PDB entry 3H17 | X-ray diffraction, 2.50 A resolution | chain A

== Chain A ==
Protein: Esterase/lipase
From: uncultured bacterium
Notes: EC 3.1.1.-
Reference sequence: Q0GMU2 (Q0GMU2_9BACT); residue numbers follow UniProt; this construct covers 1-297
Amino-acid sequence (322 residues; row label = number of the first residue in the row; numbers below 1 keep their minus sign (Met-12 is residue -12)):
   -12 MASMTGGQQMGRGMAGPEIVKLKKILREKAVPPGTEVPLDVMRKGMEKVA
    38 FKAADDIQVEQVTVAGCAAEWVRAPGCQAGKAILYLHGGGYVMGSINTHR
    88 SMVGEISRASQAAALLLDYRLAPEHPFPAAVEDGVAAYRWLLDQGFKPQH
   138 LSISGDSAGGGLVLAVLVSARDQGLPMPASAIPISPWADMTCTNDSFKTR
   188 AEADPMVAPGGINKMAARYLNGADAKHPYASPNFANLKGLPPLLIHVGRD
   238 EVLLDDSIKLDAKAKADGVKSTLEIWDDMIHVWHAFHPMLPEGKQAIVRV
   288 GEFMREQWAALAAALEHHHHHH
Disordered / not traced: -12 to 1, 193-196, 298-309
Glycans and other covalent adducts: phenylmethanesulfonic acid (PMS) linked to Ser144
Differences from the reference sequence: expression tag (-12 to 0, 298-309)
Residues lining bound ligands: phenylmethanesulfonic acid (PMS): Gly75, Gly76, Gly77, Met80, Ala145, Trp174, Ile199, Met202, His268

== Summary ==
Covalently linked phenylmethanesulfonic acid: at Ser144.
Chain A is Esterase/lipase (uncultured bacterium); the structure, Crystal structure of EstE5-PMSF (I), was
determined by X-ray diffraction, deposited together with 3H18.
